PDB entry 6R8P | X-ray diffraction, 1.45 A resolution | chain A

[Chain A]
Molecule: Palmitoleoyl-protein carboxylesterase NOTUM
Organism: Homo sapiens
Notes: EC 3.1.1.98
UniProt: Q6P988 (NOTUM_HUMAN); residues 81-451 here = UniProt positions 81-451
Sequence (383 residues; each row starts with the number of its first residue):
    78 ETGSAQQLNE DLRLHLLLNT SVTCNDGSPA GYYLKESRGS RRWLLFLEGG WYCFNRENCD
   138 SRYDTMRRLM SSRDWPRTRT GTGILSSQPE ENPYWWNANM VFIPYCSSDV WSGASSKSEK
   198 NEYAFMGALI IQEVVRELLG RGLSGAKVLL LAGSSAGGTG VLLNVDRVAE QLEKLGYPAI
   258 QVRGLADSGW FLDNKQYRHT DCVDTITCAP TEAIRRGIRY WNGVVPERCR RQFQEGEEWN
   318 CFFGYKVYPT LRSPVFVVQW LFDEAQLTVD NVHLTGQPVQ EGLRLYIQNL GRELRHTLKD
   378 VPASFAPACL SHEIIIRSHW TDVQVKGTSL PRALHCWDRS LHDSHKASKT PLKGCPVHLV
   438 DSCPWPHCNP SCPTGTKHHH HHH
Disordered / not traced: 78-87, 351-354, 420-426, 452-460
Construct notes: expression tag (78-80, 452-460); engineered mutation S330 (Cys in Q6P988)
Cystine bridges: C101-C183, C130-C136, C279-C285, C306-C318, C386-C449, C413-C432, C440-C445
Covalently attached groups: N-acetylglucosamine (NAG) linked to N96
Residues lining bound ligands: JVB (2-(2-methylphenoxy)-N-pyridin-3-yl-ethanamide): W128, Y129, V187, S232, A233, T236, F268, P287, I291, F319, F320, A342, T345, V346
UniProt features mapped onto this chain:
  - active site (Charge relay system): S232, D340, H389
  - modified residue: S81 (Phosphoserine)
  - glycosylation: N96 (N-linked (GlcNAc...) asparagine)
  - mutagenesis: S232 (S232A: Abolishes enzyme activity. Unable to mediate serine depalmitoleoylation of WNT proteins)
What the authors report for this chain:
  - binding site for JVB: W128, F268, F320
  - conformationally variable residues (side-chain flip): W128

[Overview]
Bound to chain A: compound JVB. Covalently linked N-acetylglucosamine: at N96. UniProt lists 3 active-site
residues and one mutagenesis site. The paper reports a binding site for JVB at W128, F268 and F320;
conformational variability at W128.
Chain A is Palmitoleoyl-protein carboxylesterase NOTUM (Homo sapiens); the structure, Notum fragment 723, was
determined by X-ray diffraction together with 6R8Q and 6R8R from the same study.
